PDB entry 5CZZ | X-ray diffraction, 2.60 A resolution | chains A and D of the 4 polymer chains in the assembly

Chain A:
Molecule: CRISPR-associated endonuclease Cas9
Source organism: Staphylococcus aureus subsp. aureus
Notes: EC 3.1.-.-
UniProt: J7RUA5 (J7RUA5_STAAU); numbering as in UniProt (aligned over 1-1053)
Amino-acid sequence (1056 residues; numbered -2 to 1053; the number before each row is that of its first residue; numbers below 1 keep their minus sign (Gly-2 is residue -2)):
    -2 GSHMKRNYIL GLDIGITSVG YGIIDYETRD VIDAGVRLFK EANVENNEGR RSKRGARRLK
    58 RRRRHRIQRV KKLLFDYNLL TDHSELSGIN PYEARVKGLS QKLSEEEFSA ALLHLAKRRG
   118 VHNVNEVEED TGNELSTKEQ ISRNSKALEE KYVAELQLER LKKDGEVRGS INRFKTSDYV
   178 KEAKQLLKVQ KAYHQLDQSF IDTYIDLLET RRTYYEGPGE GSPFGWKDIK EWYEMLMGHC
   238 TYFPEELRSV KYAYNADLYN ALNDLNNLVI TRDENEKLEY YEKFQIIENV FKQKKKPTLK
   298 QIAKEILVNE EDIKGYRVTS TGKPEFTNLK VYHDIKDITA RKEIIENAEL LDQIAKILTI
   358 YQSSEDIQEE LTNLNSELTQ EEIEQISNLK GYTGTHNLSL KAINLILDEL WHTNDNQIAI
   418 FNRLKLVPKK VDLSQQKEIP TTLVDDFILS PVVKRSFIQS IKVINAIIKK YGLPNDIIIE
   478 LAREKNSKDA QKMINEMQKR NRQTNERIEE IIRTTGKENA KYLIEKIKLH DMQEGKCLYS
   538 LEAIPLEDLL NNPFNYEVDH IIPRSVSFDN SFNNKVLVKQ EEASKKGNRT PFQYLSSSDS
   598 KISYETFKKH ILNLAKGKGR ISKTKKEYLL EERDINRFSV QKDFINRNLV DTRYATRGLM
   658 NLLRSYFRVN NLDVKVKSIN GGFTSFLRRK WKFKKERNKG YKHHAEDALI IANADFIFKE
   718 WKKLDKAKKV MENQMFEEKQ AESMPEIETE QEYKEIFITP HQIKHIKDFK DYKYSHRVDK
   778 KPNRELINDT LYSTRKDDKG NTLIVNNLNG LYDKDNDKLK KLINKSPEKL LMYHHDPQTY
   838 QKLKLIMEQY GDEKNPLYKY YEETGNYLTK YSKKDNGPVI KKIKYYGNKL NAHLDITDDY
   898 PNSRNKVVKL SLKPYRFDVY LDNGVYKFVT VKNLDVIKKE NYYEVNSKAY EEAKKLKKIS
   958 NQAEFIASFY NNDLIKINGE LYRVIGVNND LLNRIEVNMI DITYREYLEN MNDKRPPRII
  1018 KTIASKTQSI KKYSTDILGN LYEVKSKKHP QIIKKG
Unresolved in the structure: -2 to 2, 734-740, 1053
Construct notes: expression tag (-2 to 0); engineered mutation Ala580 (Asn in J7RUA5), Ala946 (Cys in J7RUA5)
Metal / ion sites: Na+ site 1: Glu231, Met232, Met234; Na+ site 2: Tyr389, Thr390; Na+ site 3: Leu592, Ser594, Ile599
Swiss-Prot annotation at these positions:
  - region (PAM substrate-binding): Tyr882 to Ala889, Asn985 to Glu993
  - active site: Asp10 (For RuvC-like nuclease domain), His557 (Proton acceptor for HNH nuclease domain)
  - binding site (Mg(2+)): Asp10, Glu477, Glu481, His701
  - binding site (RNA): Tyr789
  - mutagenesis: Asp10 (D10A: Target DNA not cleaved), Glu477 (E477A: Target DNA not cleaved), His557 (H557A: Target DNA not cleaved), His701 (H701A: Target DNA not cleaved), Asp704 (D704A: Target DNA not cleaved), Thr787 (T787A: 60% target DNA cleaved), Asn985 (N985A: 40% target DNA cleaved), Asn986 (N986A: 75% target DNA cleaved), Arg991 (R991A: 20% target DNA cleaved), Glu993 (E993A: 50% target DNA cleaved), Arg1015 (R1015A: 5% target DNA cleaved)
Reported in the primary citation:
  - binding site for the 73-nt RNA strand: Asn44, Arg47, Arg48, Arg51, Arg54, Arg55, Lys57, Arg58, Arg59, Arg60, His62, Arg116, Gly117, Arg165, Gly166, Asn169, Arg208, Arg209, Tyr211, Glu213, Gly216, Ser219, Thr238, Tyr239, Lys248, Tyr256, Arg314, Asn394, Gln414, Arg452, Lys459, Arg774, Asn780, Arg781, Leu783, Arg792, Tyr868, Lys870, Lys881, Lys906
  - binding site for the 28-nt DNA strand: Tyr211, Trp229, Tyr230, Gly235, Arg245, Gly391, Thr392, Asn419, Leu446, Tyr651, Arg654, Asp786, Thr787, Tyr789, Tyr882
  - binding site for the 8-nt DNA strand (chain D): Lys886, Ala889, Leu909, Asn985, Asn986, Arg991, Arg1015
  - contacts within the chain: Glu993-Arg1015 (salt bridge)
  - specificity-determining residues: Arg991, Pro1013, Arg1015
  - mutagenesis - T787A, N985A, N986A, R991A, E993A, R1015A: decreased catalytic activity
  - catalytic residues: Asp10, Glu477, Asp556, His557, His701, Asp704
  - mutagenesis - D10A, E477A, H557A, N580A, H701A, D704A: abolished catalytic activity
  - mutagenesis - C946A: unchanged catalytic activity

Chain D:
Molecule: 8-nt DNA strand
Sequence (8 nucleotides; row label = number of the first residue in the row):
     1 TTGAATAG

How chain A and chain D interact:
Residue-residue contacts (25):
  Asn885(A) with DA5(D), phosphate contact; DT6(D), sugar contact
  Lys886(A) with DA5(D), sugar contact; DT6(D), hydrogen bond to the phosphate
  Asn888(A) with DA5(D), hydrogen bond to the phosphate
  Ala889(A) with DA4(D), phosphate contact; DA5(D), hydrogen bond to the phosphate
  Ser908(A) with DG3(D), hydrogen bond to the sugar; DA4(D), phosphate contact
  Leu909(A) with DG3(D), phosphate contact; DA4(D), hydrogen bond to the phosphate
  Lys910(A) with DG3(D), phosphate contact
  Pro911(A) with DG3(D), phosphate contact
  Ile982(A) with DT2(D), phosphate contact
  Asn985(A) with DG3(D), sugar contact; DA4(D), hydrogen bond to the base
  Asn986(A) with DA4(D), sugar contact
  Leu989(A) with DT6(D), base contact
  Arg991(A) with DA5(D), base contact; DT6(D), hydrogen bond to the base
  Glu993(A) with DT2(D), sugar contact
  Arg1002(A) with DT1(D), phosphate contact
  Arg1015(A) with DT2(D), base contact; DG3(D), hydrogen bond to the base; DA4(D), base contact
Interface residues without a listed pair, chain A (17 interface residues in all): Val984

Overview:
The interface between chain A and chain D involves 17 residues on one side and 6 on the other; the contacts
include 8 hydrogen bonds. Polar contacts include Asn985(A)-DA4(D), Arg991(A)-DT6(D) and Arg1015(A)-DG3(D).
From the paper: catalytic residues Asp10(A), Glu477(A) and Asp556(A) among others; T787A, N985A and N986A of
chain A, among others, reduce catalytic activity; 13 substitutions were tested in all.
Here chain A is CRISPR-associated endonuclease Cas9 (Staphylococcus aureus subsp. aureus) and chain D is an
8-nt DNA strand. Entry 5CZZ (Crystal structure of Staphylococcus aureus Cas9 in complex with sgRNA and target
DNA (TTGAAT PAM)) was determined by X-ray diffraction (same publication as 5AXW).
